3WTV - chains A and D of the 5 polymer chains in the assembly; structure by X-ray diffraction, 2.70 A resolution.

Chain A:
Protein: Runt-related transcription factor 1
Organism: Mus musculus
UniProt: Q03347 (RUNX1_MOUSE); residues 60-263 here = UniProt positions 60-263
Sequence (204 residues; numbered 60 to 263; the number before each row is that of its first residue):
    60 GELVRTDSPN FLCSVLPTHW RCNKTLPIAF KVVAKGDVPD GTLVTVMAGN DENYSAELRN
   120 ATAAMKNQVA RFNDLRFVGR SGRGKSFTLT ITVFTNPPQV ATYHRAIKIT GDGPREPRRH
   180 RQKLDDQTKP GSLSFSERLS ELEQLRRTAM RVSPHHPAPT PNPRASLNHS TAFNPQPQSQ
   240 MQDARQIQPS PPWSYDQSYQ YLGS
Disordered / not traced: 178-263
Construct notes: engineered mutation Lys-94 (Leu in Q03347), Gly-170 (Val in Q03347)
From the paper describing this entry:
  - mutagenesis - R80K: abolished binding to phosphorylated Ets1 with Runx1
  - mutagenesis - R80K: decreased signaling in response to phosphorylated Ets1 and Runx1
  - mutagenesis - R80K: abolished binding to Protein C-ets-1
  - mutagenesis - R80K: decreased signaling with Protein C-ets-1

Chain D:
Molecule: 15-nt DNA strand
Sequence (15 nucleotides; each row starts with the number of its first residue):
     1 GAAGCCACAT CCTCT

Interface between chain A and chain D:
Pairs across the interface (15; chain A residue first):
  His-78(A) / DG4(D)  salt bridge to the phosphate
  Arg-139(A) / DC5(D)  salt bridge to the phosphate
  Arg-139(A) / DC6(D)  salt bridge to the phosphate
  Arg-142(A) / DA2(D)  hydrogen bond to the base
  Arg-142(A) / DA3(D)  hydrogen bond to the sugar
  Arg-142(A) / DG4(D)  sugar contact
  Gly-143(A) / DG4(D)  hydrogen bond to the phosphate
  Lys-167(A) / DG4(D)  salt bridge to the phosphate
  Thr-169(A) / DG4(D)  phosphate contact
  Thr-169(A) / DC5(D)  phosphate contact
  Gly-170(A) / DC5(D)  hydrogen bond to the phosphate
  Asp-171(A) / DC5(D)  hydrogen bond to the base
  Asp-171(A) / DC6(D)  hydrogen bond to the base
  Arg-174(A) / DC5(D)  base contact
  Arg-177(A) / DG4(D)  hydrogen bond to the base
Interface residues without a listed pair, chain A (11 interface residues in all): Gly-141

Summary:
The interface between chain A and chain D involves 11 residues on one side and 5 on the other, with 7 hydrogen
bonds and 4 salt bridges. Polar pairs include Arg-142(A)/DA2(D), Asp-171(A)/DC5(D) and Asp-171(A)/DC6(D). The
paper reports that R80K of chain A abolishes binding to phosphorylated Ets1 with Runx1; R80K of chain A
reduces signaling in response to phosphorylated Ets1 and Runx1.
Here chain A is Runt-related transcription factor 1 (Mus musculus) and chain D is a 15-nt DNA strand. Entry
3WTV (Crystal structure of the complex comprised of ETS1(V170G), RUNX1, CBFBETA, and the tcralpha gene
enhancer DNA) was determined by X-ray diffraction, deposited together with 3WTS, 3WTT, 3WTU, 3WTW, 3WTX and
3WU1.
